9EJE - chains S and T of the 10 polymer chains in the assembly; structure by electron microscopy, 4.18 A resolution (low resolution: residue-level contacts below are approximate; hydrogen-bond / salt-bridge calls are withheld).

[Chain S]
Molecule: NCS.1 Heavy Chain
Organism: Homo sapiens
Chain sequence (127 residues; row label = number of the first residue in the row; numbers below 1 keep their minus sign (Gln-9 is residue -9)):
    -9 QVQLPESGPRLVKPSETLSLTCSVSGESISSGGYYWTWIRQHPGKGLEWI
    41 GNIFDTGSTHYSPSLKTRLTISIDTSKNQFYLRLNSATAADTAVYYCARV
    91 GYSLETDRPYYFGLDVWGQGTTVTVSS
Not modelled in the structure: -9 to 0
Disulfide bonds: Cys12-Cys87

[Chain T]
Molecule: NCS.1 Light Chain
Organism: Homo sapiens
Chain sequence (112 residues; each row starts with the number of its first residue):
     1 DIVMTQSPLSLPVTPGEPASISCRSSQSLLHSNGYTYLDWYLQKPGQSPQ
    51 LLIYLASNRASGVPDRFSGSGSGTYFTLKISRVEAEDVGVYYCMQAVQTP
   101 WTFGQGTKVEIK

[Chain S / chain T interface]
Pairs across the interface - 29 pairs, chain S then chain T:
  Gln31(S) with Gln43(T); Tyr92(T)
  Leu37(S) with Pro49(T); Phe103(T)
  Trp39(S) with Thr99(T); Pro100(T); Trp101(T)
  Asn42(S) with Trp101(T)
  Pro53(S) with Pro100(T)
  Tyr86(S) with Gln43(T); Ser48(T)
  Leu94(S) with Tyr37(T)
  Pro99(S) with Asn33(T)
  Tyr101(S) with Tyr37(T); Asp39(T); Tyr54(T); Leu55(T); Met94(T); Ala96(T)
  Gly103(S) with Asp39(T); Tyr41(T); Leu51(T); Tyr54(T)
  Leu104(S) with Tyr41(T); Leu51(T); Met94(T)
  Trp107(S) with Ser48(T); Pro49(T)
  Gly108(S) with Ser48(T)
Interface residues without a listed pair, chain S (21 interface residues in all): Ile29, Gly36, Glu38, Val90, Tyr92, Phe102, Asp105, Gln109
Interface residues without a listed pair, chain T (20 interface residues in all): Asp1, His31, Tyr35

[Overview]
21 residues of chain S and 20 residues of chain T are in contact.
Chain S is NCS.1 Heavy Chain and chain T is NCS.1 Light Chain, both from Homo sapiens; the structure, NCS.1
Fab in complex with N5 NA of A/shorebird/Delaware Bay/309/2016 (DB16, H10N5) -- 3 Fabs, was determined by
electron microscopy together with 9EIT, 9EJF and 9O9V from the same study.
